3ZID - chain A; structure by X-ray diffraction, 2.00 A resolution.

# Chain A
Protein: Tubulin/ftsz, gtpase
Source organism: Methanosaeta thermophila
UniProtKB: A0B5R2 (A0B5R2_METTP); residue numbers follow UniProt; this construct covers 1-367
Amino-acid sequence (373 residues; row label = number of the first residue in the row):
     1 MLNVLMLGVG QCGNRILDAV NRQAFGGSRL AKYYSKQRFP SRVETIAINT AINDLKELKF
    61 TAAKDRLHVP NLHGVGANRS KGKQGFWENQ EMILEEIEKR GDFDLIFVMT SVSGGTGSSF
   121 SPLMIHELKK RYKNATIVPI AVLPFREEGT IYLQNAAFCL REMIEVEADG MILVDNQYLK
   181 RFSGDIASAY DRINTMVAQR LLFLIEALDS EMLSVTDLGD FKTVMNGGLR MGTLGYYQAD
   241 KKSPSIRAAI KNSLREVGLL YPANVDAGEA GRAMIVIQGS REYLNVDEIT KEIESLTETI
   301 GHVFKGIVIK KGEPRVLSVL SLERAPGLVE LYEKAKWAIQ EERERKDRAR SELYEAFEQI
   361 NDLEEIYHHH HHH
Not modelled in the structure: 33-40, 72-73, 371-373
Construct notes: expression tag (368-373)
Swiss-Prot annotation at these positions:
  - binding site (GTP): Gln11 to Arg15, Ser111, Gly115 to Gly117, Glu148, Asn176, Asn194
Residues lining bound ligands: GDP (guanosine-5'-diphosphate): Gly10, Gln11, Cys12, Arg15, Asn49, Asp54, Gly76, Ser111, Ser113, Gly114, Gly115, Thr116, Gly117, Ser118, Val142, Pro144, Phe145, Glu148, Tyr152, Asn176, Tyr190, Ile193, Asn194

# Overview
Ligands of chain A: GDP. From UniProt: 12 GTP-binding residues.
Chain A is Tubulin/ftsz, gtpase (Methanosaeta thermophila); the structure, CetZ from Methanosaeta thermophila
strain DSM 6194, was determined by X-ray diffraction together with 4B45 and 4B46 from the same study.
